PDB entry 8C5S | electron microscopy, 3.75 A resolution | chains A and N of the 5 polymer chains in the assembly

# Chain A
Protein: DNA-directed RNA polymerase, mitochondrial
From: Saccharomyces cerevisiae S288C
Notes: EC 2.7.7.6
Reference sequence: P13433 (RPOM_YEAST); residue numbers follow UniProt; this construct covers 100-1351
Amino-acid sequence (1262 residues; row label = number of the first residue in the row):
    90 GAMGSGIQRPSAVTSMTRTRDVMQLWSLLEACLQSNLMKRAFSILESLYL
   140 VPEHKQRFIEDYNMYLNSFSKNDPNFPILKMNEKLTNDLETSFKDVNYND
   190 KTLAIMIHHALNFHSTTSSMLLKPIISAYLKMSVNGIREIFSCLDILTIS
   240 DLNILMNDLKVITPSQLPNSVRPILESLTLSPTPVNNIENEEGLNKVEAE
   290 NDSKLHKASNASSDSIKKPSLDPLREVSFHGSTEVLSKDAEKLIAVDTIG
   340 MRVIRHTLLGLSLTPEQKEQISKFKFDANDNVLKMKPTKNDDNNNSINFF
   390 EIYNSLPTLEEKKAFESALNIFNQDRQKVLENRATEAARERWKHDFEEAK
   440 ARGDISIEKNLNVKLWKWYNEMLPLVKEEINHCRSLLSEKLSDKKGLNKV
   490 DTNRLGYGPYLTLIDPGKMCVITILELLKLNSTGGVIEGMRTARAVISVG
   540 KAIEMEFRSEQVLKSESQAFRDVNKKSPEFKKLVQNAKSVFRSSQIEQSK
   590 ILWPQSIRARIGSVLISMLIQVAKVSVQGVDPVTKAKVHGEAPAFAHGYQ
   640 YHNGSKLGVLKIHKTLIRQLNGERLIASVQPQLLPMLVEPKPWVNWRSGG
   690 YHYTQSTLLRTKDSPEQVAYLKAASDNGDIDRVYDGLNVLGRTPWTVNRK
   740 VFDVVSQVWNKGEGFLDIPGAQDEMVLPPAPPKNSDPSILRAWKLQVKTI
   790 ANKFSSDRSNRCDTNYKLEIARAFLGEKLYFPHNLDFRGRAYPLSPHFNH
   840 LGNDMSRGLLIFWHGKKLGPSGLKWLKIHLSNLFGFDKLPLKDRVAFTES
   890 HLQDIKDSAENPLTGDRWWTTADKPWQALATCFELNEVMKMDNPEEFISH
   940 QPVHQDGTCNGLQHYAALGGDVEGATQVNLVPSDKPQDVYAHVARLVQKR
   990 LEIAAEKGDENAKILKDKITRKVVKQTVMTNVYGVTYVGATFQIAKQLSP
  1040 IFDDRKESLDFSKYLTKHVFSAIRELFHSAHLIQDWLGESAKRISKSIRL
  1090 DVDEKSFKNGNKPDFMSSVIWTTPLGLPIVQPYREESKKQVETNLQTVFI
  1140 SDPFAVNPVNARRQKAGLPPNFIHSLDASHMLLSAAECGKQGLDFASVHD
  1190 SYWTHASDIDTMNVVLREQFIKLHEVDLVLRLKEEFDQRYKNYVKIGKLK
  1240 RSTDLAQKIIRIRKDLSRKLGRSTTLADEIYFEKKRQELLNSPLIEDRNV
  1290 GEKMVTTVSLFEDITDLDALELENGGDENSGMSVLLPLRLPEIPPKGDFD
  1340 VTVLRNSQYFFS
Disordered / not traced: 90-385, 554-588, 1312-1318
Differences from the reference sequence: expression tag (90-99)

# Chain N
Molecule: Non-Template DNA
Sequence (37 nucleotides; each row starts with the number of its first residue):
   101 CGAATAAGTATTGATATAAGTAATAAATGCAAATTGC
Disordered / not traced: 101-108, 137

# How chain A and chain N interact
Contacting residue pairs - 16 pairs, chain A then chain N:
  Lys483(A) with DA110(N), phosphate contact
  Tyr640(A) with DT117(N), sugar contact; DA118(N), sugar contact
  Asn642(A) with DA118(N), base contact
  Gly643(A) with DT117(N), hydrogen bond to the base; DA118(N), hydrogen bond to the base
  Lys645(A) with DT117(N), base contact
  Arg780(A) with DG120(N), sugar contact; DT121(N), hydrogen bond to the sugar
  Lys783(A) with DG120(N), salt bridge to the phosphate
  Tyr1026(A) with DG129(N), phosphate contact; DC130(N), phosphate contact
  Lys1081(A) with DA132(N), phosphate contact; DA133(N), salt bridge to the phosphate
  Gln1129(A) with DA114(N), base contact
  Lys1154(A) with DA133(N), phosphate contact
Also at the interface, not in a pair above, chain A (17 interface residues in all): Asp490, Ser644, Leu784, Val1027, Arg1063, Lys1085
Also at the interface, not in a pair above, chain N (13 interface residues in all): DA116, DA131, DT134

# Summary
17 residues of chain A and 13 residues of chain N are in contact; the contacts include 3 hydrogen bonds and 2
salt bridges. Polar contacts include Gly643(A)-DT117(N), Gly643(A)-DA118(N) and Arg780(A)-DT121(N).
Chain A is DNA-directed RNA polymerase, mitochondrial (Saccharomyces cerevisiae S288C) and chain N is
Non-Template DNA; the structure, Cryo-EM structure of yeast mitochondrial RNA polymerase transcription
initiation complex with 7-mer RNA, pppGpGpUpApApApU (IC7), was determined by electron microscopy, deposited
together with 8AP1, 8ATT, 8ATV, 8ATW, 8C5U and 8Q63.
